Entry 5WHL (X-ray diffraction, 2.50 A resolution); this record covers chain A.

[Chain A]
Name: Kelch-like ECH-associated protein 1
Organism: Homo sapiens
UniProtKB: Q14145 (KEAP1_HUMAN); residues 312-624 here = UniProt positions 312-624
Chain sequence (336 residues; row label = number of the first residue in the row):
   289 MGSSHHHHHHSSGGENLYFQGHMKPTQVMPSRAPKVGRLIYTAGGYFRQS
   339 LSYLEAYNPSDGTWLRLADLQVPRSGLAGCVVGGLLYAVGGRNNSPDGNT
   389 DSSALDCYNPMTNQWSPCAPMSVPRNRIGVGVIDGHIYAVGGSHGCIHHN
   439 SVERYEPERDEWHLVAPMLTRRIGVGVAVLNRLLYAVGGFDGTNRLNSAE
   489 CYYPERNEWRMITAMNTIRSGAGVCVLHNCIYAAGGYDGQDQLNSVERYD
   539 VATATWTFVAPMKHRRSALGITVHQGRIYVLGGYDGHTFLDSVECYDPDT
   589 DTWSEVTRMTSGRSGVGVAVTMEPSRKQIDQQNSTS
Disordered / not traced: 289-329, 610-624
Differences from the reference sequence: initiating methionine (289); expression tag (290-311); engineered mutation S319 (Cys in Q14145), A540 (Glu in Q14145), A542 (Glu in Q14145), S613 (Cys in Q14145), S622 (Cys in Q14145), S624 (Cys in Q14145)
Ligand contacts: hydroxyphenyl propionic acid (HPP): R415, G462, F478, R483, S508, G509, Y525, S555, A556, Y572
From the paper describing this entry:
  - binding site for hydroxyphenyl propionic acid: R483, S508, S555
  - conformationally variable residues (side-chain flip): R415

[Overview]
Ligands of chain A: hydroxyphenyl propionic acid. From the paper: a binding site for hydroxyphenyl propionic
acid at R483, S508 and S555; conformational variability at R415.
Chain A is Kelch-like ECH-associated protein 1 (Homo sapiens); the structure, Kelch domain of human Keap1
bound to inhibitory small molecule fragment: hydroxyphenyl propionic acid, was determined by X-ray
diffraction, deposited together with 5WIY, 5WFL, 5WFV, 5WG1 and 5WHO.
